2XZW - chains A and C of the 3 polymer chains in the assembly; structure by X-ray diffraction, 1.95 A resolution.

# Chain A (and C)
Molecule: Nitrogen regulatory protein P-II
Source organism: Synechococcus elongatus
Notes: chain C of this document is another copy of the same molecule, construct and numbering; everything in this record applies to it too
UniProt: P0A3F4 (GLNB_SYNE7); residues 1-112 here = UniProt positions 1-112
Amino-acid sequence (115 residues; row label = number of the first residue in the row):
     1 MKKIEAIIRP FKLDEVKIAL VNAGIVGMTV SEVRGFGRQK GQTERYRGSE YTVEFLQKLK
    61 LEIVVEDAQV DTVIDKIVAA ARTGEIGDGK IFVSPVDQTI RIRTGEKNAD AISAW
Unresolved in the structure: 45-50 (chain C: 114-115)
Differences from the reference sequence: expression tag (113-115)
Curated features (UniProtKB/Swiss-Prot):
  - modified residue: Ser49 (Phosphoserine), Tyr51 (O-UMP-tyrosine)
Bound ions: Mg2+: Gln39 (together with 2-oxoglutaric acid, ATP)
Small-molecule neighbours:
  - 2-oxoglutaric acid (AKG): Arg9, Phe36, Gly37, Arg38, Gln39, Lys40, Gly41, Gln42, Thr43, Leu56, Lys58, Ile86, Gly87
  - ATP (adenosine-5'-triphosphate), molecule 1: Ile7, Arg34, Gly35, Phe36, Gly37, Arg38, Gln39, Lys58, Ile86, Gly87, Asp88, Gly89, Lys90, Phe92
  - ATP, molecule 2: Gly27, Met28, Thr29, Glu62, Ile63, Val64, Arg101, Arg103, Ala111
Reported in the primary citation:
  - mutagenesis - K58M: abolished binding to 2-oxoglutaric acid
  - mutagenesis - R9L: decreased binding to 2-oxoglutaric acid
  - mutagenesis - R9L, K58M: decreased binding to NAGK
  - mutagenesis - K58M: unchanged binding to ATP

# Interface between chain A and chain C
Pairs across the interface (59; chain A residue first):
  Lys3(A) - Glu5(C)  salt bridge
  Leu13(A) - Phe55(C)  hydrophobic
  Lys17(A) - Val53(C)
  Lys17(A) - Phe55(C)
  Val21(A) - Phe36(C)  hydrophobic
  Val21(A) - Lys40(C)
  Val21(A) - Val53(C)  hydrophobic
  Val26(A) - Gly37(C)
  Val26(A) - Arg38(C)
  Val26(A) - Lys40(C)
  Gly27(A) - Phe36(C)
  Met28(A) - Gly35(C)
  Met28(A) - Phe36(C)  hydrogen bond (backbone-backbone)
  Thr29(A) - Val33(C)
  Thr29(A) - Arg34(C)
  Val30(A) - Val33(C)
  Val30(A) - Arg34(C)  hydrogen bond (backbone-backbone)
  Val30(A) - Phe55(C)  hydrophobic
  Ser31(A) - Val33(C)
  Glu62(A) - Glu5(C)
  Glu62(A) - Lys60(C)  salt bridge
  Val64(A) - Phe92(C)  hydrophobic
  Pro95(A) - Ser94(C)
  Pro95(A) - Pro95(C)  hydrophobic
  Val96(A) - Val93(C)
  Asp97(A) - Lys2(C)  salt bridge
  Asp97(A) - Val93(C)  hydrogen bond (backbone-backbone)
  Asp97(A) - Ser94(C)
  Asp97(A) - Pro95(C)
  Gln98(A) - Ile74(C)
  Gln98(A) - Ile91(C)
  Gln98(A) - Phe92(C)
  Gln98(A) - Val93(C)  hydrogen bond (backbone-backbone)
  Thr99(A) - Lys90(C)
  Thr99(A) - Ile91(C)
  Thr99(A) - Phe92(C)
  Ile100(A) - Ile74(C)  hydrophobic
  Ile100(A) - Lys90(C)
  Ile100(A) - Ile91(C)  hydrogen bond (backbone-backbone)
  Arg101(A) - Arg38(C)
  Arg101(A) - Gly89(C)
  Ile102(A) - Ile8(C)  hydrophobic
  Ile102(A) - Arg82(C)  hydrogen bond (backbone-side chain)
  Ile102(A) - Asp88(C)
  Ile102(A) - Gly89(C)  hydrogen bond (backbone-backbone)
  Ile102(A) - Lys90(C)
  Ile102(A) - Ile91(C)  hydrophobic
  Arg103(A) - Arg38(C)
  Arg103(A) - Arg82(C)  hydrogen bond (backbone-side chain)
  Arg103(A) - Gly84(C)
  Arg103(A) - Glu85(C)
  Arg103(A) - Ile86(C)
  Arg103(A) - Asp88(C)
  Thr104(A) - Arg82(C)
  Gly105(A) - Arg82(C)
  Ala111(A) - Lys90(C)  hydrogen bond (backbone-side chain)
  Ser113(A) - Arg38(C)
  Ala114(A) - Arg38(C)
  Trp115(A) - Arg38(C)
Other interface residues (no listed pair), chain A (30 interface residues in all): Asn22, Lys60, Glu106
Other interface residues (no listed pair), chain C (33 interface residues in all): Ile7, Glu32, Glu50, Tyr51, Ile77, Val78, Ala81

# Overview
30 residues of chain A and 33 residues of chain C are in contact, with 9 hydrogen bonds and 3 salt bridges.
Polar pairs include Lys3(A)-Glu5(C), Glu62(A)-Lys60(C) and Asp97(A)-Lys2(C). The paper reports that R9L and
K58M of chain A reduce binding to NAGK; K58M of chain A abolishes binding to 2-oxoglutaric acid.
Chain A and chain C are both Nitrogen regulatory protein P-II (Synechococcus elongatus); the structure,
Structure of pii from synechococcus elongatus in complex with 2- oxoglutarate at low 2-og concentrations, was
determined by X-ray diffraction, deposited together with 2XUL.
